9BTG - chains A and C of the 3 polymer chains in the assembly; structure by electron microscopy, 3.12 A resolution.

== Chain A ==
Molecule: Amiloride-sensitive sodium channel subunit beta
Organism: Homo sapiens
UniProt: P51168 (SCNNB_HUMAN); residue numbers follow UniProt; this construct covers 1-640
Sequence (640 residues; row label = number of the first residue in the row):
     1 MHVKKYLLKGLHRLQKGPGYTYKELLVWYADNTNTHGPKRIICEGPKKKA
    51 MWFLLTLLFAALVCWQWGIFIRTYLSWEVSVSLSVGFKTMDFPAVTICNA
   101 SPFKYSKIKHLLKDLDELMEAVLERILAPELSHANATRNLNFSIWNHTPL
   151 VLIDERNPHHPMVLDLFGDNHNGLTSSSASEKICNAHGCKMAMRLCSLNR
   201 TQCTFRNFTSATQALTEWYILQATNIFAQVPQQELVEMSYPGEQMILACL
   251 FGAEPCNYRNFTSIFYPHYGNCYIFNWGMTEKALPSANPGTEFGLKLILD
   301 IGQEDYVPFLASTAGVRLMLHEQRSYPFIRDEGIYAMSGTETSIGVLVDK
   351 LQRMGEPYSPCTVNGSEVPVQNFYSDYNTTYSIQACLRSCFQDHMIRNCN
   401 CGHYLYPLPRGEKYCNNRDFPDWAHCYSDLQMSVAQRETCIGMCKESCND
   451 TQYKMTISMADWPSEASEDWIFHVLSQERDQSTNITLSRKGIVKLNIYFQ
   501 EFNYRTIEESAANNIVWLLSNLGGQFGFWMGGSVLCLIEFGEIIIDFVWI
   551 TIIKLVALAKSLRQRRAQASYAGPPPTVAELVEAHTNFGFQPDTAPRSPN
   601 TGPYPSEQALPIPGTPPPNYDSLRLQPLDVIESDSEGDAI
Unresolved in the structure: 1-78, 132-138, 168-178, 481-486, 512-640
Construct notes: engineered mutation A30 (Cys in P51168)
Curated features (UniProtKB/Swiss-Prot):
  - motif: P616 to Y620 (PY motif)
  - modified residue (Phosphoserine): S633, S635
  - glycosylation: N260 (N-linked (GlcNAc...) asparagine)
  - natural variant: G37 (G37S: In PHA1B2), S82 (S82C: In BESC1), P267 (P267L: In BESC1), N288 (N288S: In BESC1), G294 (G294S: In BESC1), A311 (A311V: In a colorectal cancer sample), A314 (A314V: In a breast cancer sample), V348 (V348M: In BESC1), P369 (P369T: In BESC1), L387 (L387V: In a breast cancer sample), E539 (E539K: In BESC1), R563 (R563Q: Associated with hypertension in South African Black), 4 further natural variant entries in UniProt
  - mutagenesis: Y620 (Y620A: Loss of inhibition of the ENaC channel by NEDD4. Loss of ubiquitination by NEDD4L)
Disulfide bonds: C98-C272, C184-C189, C196-C203, C249-C256, C386-C444, C390-C440, C399-C426, C401-C415
Covalently attached groups: N-acetylglucosamine (NAG) linked to N141, N260, N449
Small-molecule neighbours: N-acetylglucosamine (NAG; 2-acetamido-2-deoxy-beta-D-glucopyranose): I153, F205, N207
What the authors report for this chain:
  - contacts within the chain: M119-F309

== Chain C ==
Molecule: Amiloride-sensitive sodium channel subunit gamma
Organism: Homo sapiens
UniProt: P51170 (SCNNG_HUMAN); residues 1-649 here = UniProt positions 1-649
Sequence (649 residues; numbered 1 to 649; the number before each row is that of its first residue):
     1 MAPGEKIKAKIKKNLPVTGPQAPTIKELMRWYALNTNTHGARRIVVSRGR
    51 LRRLLWIGFTLTAVALILWQCALLVFSFYTVSVSIKVHFRKLDFPAVTIC
   101 NINPYKYSTVRHLLADLEQETREALKSLYGFPESRKRAEAESWNSVSEGK
   151 QPRFSHRIPLLIFDQDEKGKARDFFTGRKRKVGGSIIHKASNVMHIESKQ
   201 VVGFQLCSNDTSDCATYTFSSGINAIQEWYKLHYMNIMAQVPLEKKINMS
   251 YSAEELLVTCFFDGVSCDARNFTLFHHPMHGNCYTFNNRENETILSTSMG
   301 GSEYGLQVILYINEEEYNPFLVSSTGAKVIIHRQDEYPFVEDVGTEIETA
   351 MVTSIGMHLTESFKLSEPYSQCTEDGSDVPIRNIYNAAYSLQICLHSCFQ
   401 TKMVEKCGCAQYSQPLPPAANYCNYQQHPNWMYCYYQLHRAFVQEELGCQ
   451 SVCKEACSFKEWTLTTSLAQWPSVVSEKWLLPVLTWDQGRQVNKKLNKTD
   501 LAKLLIFYKDLNQRSIMESPANSIEMLLSNFGGQLGLWMSCSVVCVIEII
   551 EVFFIDFFSIIARRQWQKAKEWWAWKQAPPCPEAPRSPQGQDNPALDIDD
   601 DLPTFNSALHLPPALGTQVPGTPPPKYNTLRLERAFSNQLTDTQMLDEL
Unresolved in the structure: 1-79, 134-155, 165-199, 490-493, 522-649
Construct notes: engineered mutation A33 (Cys in P51170), A41 (Cys in P51170), A138 (Arg in P51170)
Curated features (UniProtKB/Swiss-Prot):
  - motif: P623 to Y627 (PY motif)
  - site: K181, V182 (Cleavage)
  - glycosylation (N-linked (GlcNAc...) asparagine): N209, N497
  - natural variant: G58 (G58R: In a colorectal cancer sample), G183 (G183S: In a patient with bronchiectasis), E197 (E197K: In a patient with bronchiectasis), W573 to L649 (deletion: In LIDLS2)
  - mutagenesis: Y627 (Y627A: Loss of ubiquitination by NEDD4L)
Disulfide bonds: C100-C283, C207-C214, C260-C267, C372-C457, C394-C453, C398-C449, C407-C434, C409-C423
Covalently attached groups: N-acetylglucosamine (NAG) linked to N271

== How chain A and chain C interact ==
Contacting residue pairs - 64 pairs, chain A then chain C:
  G86(A) with E455(C)
  F87(A) with Q392(C); E455(C), hydrogen bond (backbone-side chain)
  T89(A) with E445(C), hydrogen bond
  L247(A) with S221(C)
  A248(A) with S221(C); N224(C)
  L250(A) with F219(C), hydrophobic; N224(C); E228(C)
  A253(A) with Y217(C)
  P255(A) with T218(C); F219(C), hydrophobic
  N257(A) with S220(C), hydrogen bond
  A287(A) with F442(C)
  N288(A) with H439(C), hydrogen bond; F442(C)
  P289(A) with Q392(C)
  G290(A) with D342(C)
  T291(A) with D342(C)
  E292(A) with K231(C), salt bridge
  F293(A) with H439(C)
  E341(A) with S324(C), hydrogen bond
  S343(A) with E346(C), hydrogen bond
  S458(A) with T345(C), hydrogen bond; E346(C)
  M459(A) with E346(C); E348(C); L468(C), hydrophobic
  A460(A) with S324(C); T325(C)
  D461(A) with S324(C), hydrogen bond (backbone-side chain); T325(C), hydrogen bond (backbone-backbone); E348(C)
  W462(A) with S323(C), hydrogen bond (side chain-backbone); S324(C)
  P463(A) with S323(C)
  S464(A) with Y317(C); V322(C), hydrogen bond (side chain-backbone); S323(C), hydrogen bond (backbone-backbone)
  A466(A) with Y317(C); P319(C)
  S467(A) with P319(C); S323(C)
  D469(A) with F131(C)
  W470(A) with L125(C), hydrophobic; F131(C), hydrophobic; I226(C), hydrophobic; P319(C), hydrogen bond (side chain-backbone); F320(C)
  I471(A) with I223(C), hydrophobic
  H473(A) with Y129(C), hydrogen bond (side chain-backbone); F131(C)
  V474(A) with L125(C), hydrophobic; Y129(C), hydrophobic; I223(C)
  L475(A) with I223(C), hydrophobic
  Q477(A) with Y129(C)
  E478(A) with Y129(C); S221(C), hydrogen bond; G222(C), hydrogen bond (side chain-backbone)
  E501(A) with V343(C); Q392(C), hydrogen bond (backbone-side chain)
  F502(A) with F459(C), hydrophobic
Other interface residues (no listed pair), chain A (44 interface residues in all): V85, C249, P285, I298, T340, E465, Y498
Other interface residues (no listed pair), chain C (45 interface residues in all): G130, Q227, E314, N318, E341, I347, T349, S390, L391, Y435, V443, Q450

== Overview ==
Chain A and chain C form an interface of 44 and 45 residues respectively, with 17 hydrogen bonds and 1 salt
bridge. Among the polar pairs are E292(A)-K231(C), F87(A)-E455(C) and T89(A)-E445(C). Ligands of chain A:
N-acetylglucosamine. Covalently linked N-acetylglucosamine: at N141(A), N260(A) and N449(A). The paper reports
contacts within the chain involving M119(A) and F309(A).
Chain A is Amiloride-sensitive sodium channel subunit beta and chain C is Amiloride-sensitive sodium channel
subunit gamma, both from Homo sapiens; the structure, Human SCNN1B-SCNN1B-SCNN1G ENaC trimer, was determined
by electron microscopy (same publication as 9BLR and 9BTU).
